4ZJG - chain A; structure by X-ray diffraction, 2.30 A resolution.

# Chain A
Name: alpha-2-Macroglobulin
Source organism: Escherichia coli (strain K12)
Reference sequence: P76578 (YFHM_ECOLI); numbering as in UniProt (aligned over 40-385)
Sequence (349 residues; each row starts with the number of its first residue):
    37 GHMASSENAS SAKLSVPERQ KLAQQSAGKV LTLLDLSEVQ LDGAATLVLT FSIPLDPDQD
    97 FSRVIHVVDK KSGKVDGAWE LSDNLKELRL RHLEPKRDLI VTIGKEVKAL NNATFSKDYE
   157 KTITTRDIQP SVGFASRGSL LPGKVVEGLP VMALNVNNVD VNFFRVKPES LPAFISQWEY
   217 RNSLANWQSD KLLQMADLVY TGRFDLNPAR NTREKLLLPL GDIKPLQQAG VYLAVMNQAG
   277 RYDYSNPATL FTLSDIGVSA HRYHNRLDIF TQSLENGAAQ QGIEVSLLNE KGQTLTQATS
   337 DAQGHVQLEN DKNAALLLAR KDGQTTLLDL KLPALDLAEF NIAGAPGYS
Disordered / not traced: 37-56, 218-224, 368-385
Sequence notes: expression tag (37-39)
Modified residues: Mse188 (selenomethionine; parent Met); Mse231 (selenomethionine; parent Met); Mse272 (selenomethionine; parent Met)

# In short
Chain A is alpha-2-Macroglobulin (Escherichia coli (strain K12)); the structure, Crystal structure of native
alpha-2-macroglobulin from Escherichia coli spanning domains MG0-NIE-MG1, was determined by X-ray diffraction
together with 5A42, 4ZIQ, 4ZIU and 4ZJH from the same study.
